Entry 3HU1 (X-ray diffraction, 2.81 A resolution); this record covers chains C and D of the 6 polymer chains in the assembly.

# Chain C (and D)
Name: Transitional endoplasmic reticulum ATPase
Source organism: Homo sapiens
Notes: chain D of this document is another copy of the same molecule, construct and numbering; everything in this record applies to it too
UniProtKB: P55072 (TERA_HUMAN); numbering as in UniProt (aligned over 1-481)
Sequence (489 residues; row label = number of the first residue in the row):
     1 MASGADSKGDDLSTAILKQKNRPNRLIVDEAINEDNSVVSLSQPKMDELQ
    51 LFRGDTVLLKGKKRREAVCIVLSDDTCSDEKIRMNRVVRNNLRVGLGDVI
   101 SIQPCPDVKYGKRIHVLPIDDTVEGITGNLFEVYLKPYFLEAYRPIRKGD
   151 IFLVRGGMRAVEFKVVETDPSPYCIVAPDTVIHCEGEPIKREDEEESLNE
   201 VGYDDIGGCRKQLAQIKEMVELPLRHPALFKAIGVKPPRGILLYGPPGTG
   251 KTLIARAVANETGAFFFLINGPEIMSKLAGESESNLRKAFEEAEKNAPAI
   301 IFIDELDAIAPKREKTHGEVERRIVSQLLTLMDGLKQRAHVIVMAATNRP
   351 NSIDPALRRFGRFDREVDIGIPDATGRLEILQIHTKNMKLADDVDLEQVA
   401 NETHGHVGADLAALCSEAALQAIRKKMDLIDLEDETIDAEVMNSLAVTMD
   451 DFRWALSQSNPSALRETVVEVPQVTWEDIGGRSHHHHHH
Unresolved in the structure: 1-11, 463-489
Construct notes: engineered mutation G95 (Arg in P55072); expression tag (482-489)
Metal / ion sites: Mg2+: T252 (together with ATP-gamma-S)
Residues lining bound ligands: ATP-gamma-S: D205, I206, G207, C209, P246, P247, G248, T249, G250, K251, T252, L253, D304, E305, N348, I380, H384, G408, A409, A412
UniProt features mapped onto this chain:
  - binding site (ATP): P247 to L253, N348, H384
  - modified residue: A2 (N-acetylalanine), S3 (Phosphoserine), S7 (Phosphoserine), S13 (Phosphoserine), S37 (Phosphoserine), K315 (N6,N6,N6-trimethyllysine), T436 (Phosphothreonine), S462 (Phosphoserine)
  - cross-link (Glycyl lysine isopeptide (Lys-Gly)): K8 (interchain with G-Cter in SUMO2), K18 (interchain with G-Cter in SUMO2)
  - natural variant: G95 (R95G: In IBMPFD1; this construct carries the variant), G97 (G97E: In CMT2Y), I126 (I126F: In IBMPFD1; uncertain significance), R155 (R155C: In IBMPFD1; R155H: In FTDALS6 and IBMPFD1; R155L: In IBMPFD1; R155P: In IBMPFD1; R155S: In IBMPFD1), R159 (R159G: In FTDALS6; R159H: In IBMPFD1), A160 (A160T: In IBMPFD1; uncertain significance), E185 (E185K: In CMT2Y), R191 (R191Q: In FTDALS6 and IBMPFD1), L198 (L198W: In IBMPFD1), A232 (A232E: In IBMPFD1), I254 (I254F: In IBMPFD1; uncertain significance), I369 (I369T: In IBMPFD1; uncertain significance), 1 further natural variant entry in UniProt
  - mutagenesis: F52 to D55 (Abolishes interaction with NPLOC4; when associated with A-110), R53 (R53A: Minor effect on affinity for ATP and ADP), R86 (R86A: Strongly increased affinity for ATP. Strongly reduced affinity for ADP), Y110 (Y110A: Abolishes interaction with NPLOC4; when associated with 52-A--A-55), R113 to H115 (Severely reduced binding to DERL1), F131 (F131R: Severely reduced binding to DERL1), L140 (L140D: Severely reduced binding to DERL1), D179 (D179R: No effect on binding to DERL1), H183 (H183W: Severely reduced binding to DERL1), K251 (K251Q: Impairs ERAD degradation of HMGCR and does not inhibit interaction with RHBDD1; when associated with Q-524), E305 (E305Q: Defect in ubiquitin-dependent protein degradation by the proteasome; when associated with Q-578), K312 (K312A: Does not affect methylation by VCPKMT), 6 further mutagenesis entries in UniProt

# How chain C and chain D interact
Contacting residue pairs (69):
  E192(C) with R338(D); H340(D), salt bridge
  D193(C) with R338(D), salt bridge
  E196(C) with K336(D); Q337(D); R338(D), salt bridge
  P247(C) with R359(D)
  P272(C) with S326(D); T330(D)
  E273(C) with T330(D), hydrogen bond (backbone-side chain)
  M275(C) with R323(D); S326(D)
  S276(C) with R323(D); S326(D); Q327(D)
  K277(C) with R323(D)
  E305(C) with R362(D), salt bridge
  A308(C) with R313(D)
  H317(C) with R322(D)
  G318(C) with E319(D); R322(D)
  E319(C) with E319(D), hydrogen bond (backbone-side chain)
  V320(C) with E319(D), hydrogen bond (backbone-side chain)
  E321(C) with E319(D); R322(D), salt bridge
  N348(C) with R359(D)
  N387(C) with I233(D); G234(D)
  M388(C) with I233(D); G234(D); V235(D), hydrophobic
  K389(C) with I233(D), hydrogen bond (backbone-backbone)
  A409(C) with F360(D)
  A412(C) with F360(D), hydrophobic
  A413(C) with R365(D)
  S416(C) with V235(D); K236(D), hydrogen bond (side chain-backbone); R365(D)
  A419(C) with I233(D); V235(D), hydrophobic
  L420(C) with E218(D)
  I423(C) with L222(D), hydrophobic; L229(D), hydrophobic
  R424(C) with S13(D); E218(D), salt bridge
  M427(C) with I16(D), hydrophobic; K20(D), hydrogen bond (backbone-side chain)
  D428(C) with K20(D); R22(D)
  I430(C) with K20(D), hydrogen bond (backbone-side chain); R22(D)
  D431(C) with Q19(D); K20(D), salt bridge; R22(D); R25(D), salt bridge; H226(D)
  L432(C) with K217(D); E221(D); L222(D), hydrophobic; R225(D), hydrogen bond (backbone-side chain); H226(D)
  E433(C) with R25(D); R225(D), salt bridge
  D434(C) with R22(D), salt bridge; H226(D), hydrogen bond (backbone-side chain)
  E435(C) with H226(D)
  I437(C) with H226(D)
  L445(C) with L229(D), hydrophobic
  V447(C) with I233(D), hydrophobic
Interface residues without a listed pair, chain C (46 interface residues in all): N199, L278, R349, C415, E417, A422, M442
Interface residues without a listed pair, chain D (41 interface residues in all): A15, K18, M219, F230, A232, P238, E314, H317, L329

# In short
46 residues of chain C and 41 residues of chain D are in contact, with 9 hydrogen bonds and 10 salt bridges.
Among the polar pairs are E192(C)-H340(D), D193(C)-R338(D) and E196(C)-R338(D). Chain C binds ATP-gamma-S.
Both chains are Transitional endoplasmic reticulum ATPase (Homo sapiens). Entry 3HU1 (Structure of p97 N-D1
R95G mutant in complex with ATPgS) was determined by X-ray diffraction (same publication as 3HU2 and 3HU3).
